6ORN - chains F and I of the 12 polymer chains in the assembly; structure by electron microscopy, 4.05 A resolution (low resolution: residue-level contacts below are approximate; hydrogen-bond / salt-bridge calls are withheld).

# Chain F
Protein: 10-1074 antibody Fab heavy chain
Organism: Homo sapiens
Notes: antibody fragment or engineered binder
Sequence (238 residues; each row starts with the number of its first residue; a row labelled like 82A-82C holds insertion residues (82A, then the next letters in order)):
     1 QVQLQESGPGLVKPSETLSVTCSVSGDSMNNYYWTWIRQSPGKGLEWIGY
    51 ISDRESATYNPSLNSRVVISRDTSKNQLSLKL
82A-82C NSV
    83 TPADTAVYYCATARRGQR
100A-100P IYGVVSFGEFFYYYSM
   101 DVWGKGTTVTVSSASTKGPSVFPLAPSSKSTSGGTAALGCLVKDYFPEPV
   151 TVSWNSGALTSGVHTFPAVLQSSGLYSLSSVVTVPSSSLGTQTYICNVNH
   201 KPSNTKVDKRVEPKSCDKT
Unresolved in the structure: 115-219
Cystine bridges: Cys22-Cys92

# Chain I
Protein: 10-1074 antibody Fab light chain
Organism: Homo sapiens
Notes: antibody fragment or engineered binder
Sequence (214 residues; each row starts with the number of its first residue; a row labelled like 66A-66C holds insertion residues (66A, then the next letters in order)):
     6 SYVRPLSVALGETARISCGRQALGSRAVQWYQHRPGQAPILLIYNNQDRP
    56 SGIPERFSGTP
66A-66C DIN
    67 FGTRATLTISGVEAGDEADYYCHMWDSRS
95A-95C GFS
    96 WSFGGATRLTVLGQPKAAPSVTLFPPSSEELQANKATLVCLISDFYPGAV
   146 TVAWKADSSPVKAGVETTTPSKQSNNKYAASSYLSLTPEQWKSHRSYSCQ
   196 VTHEGSTVEKTVAPTECS
Unresolved in the structure: 6-7, 109-213
Cystine bridges: Cys23-Cys88

# Interface between chain F and chain I
Residue-residue contacts (26):
  Gln39(F) with His38(I)
  Leu45(F) with Tyr87(I); Phe98(I)
  Glu46(F) with Phe98(I)
  Trp47(F) with Phe95B(I); Ser95C(I); Trp96(I); Phe98(I)
  Ile48(F) with Trp96(I)
  Tyr59(F) with Trp96(I)
  Asn60(F) with Trp96(I)
  Pro61(F) with Trp96(I)
  Arg100(F) with Ser30(I); Arg31(I); Ala32(I); Asp66A(I)
  Tyr100B(F) with Ser93(I)
  Phe100K(F) with Asp92(I)
  Tyr100M(F) with Asn50(I)
  Ser100O(F) with Gln34(I)
  Met100P(F) with Tyr36(I); Leu46(I)
  Asp101(F) with Leu46(I)
  Trp103(F) with Tyr36(I); Pro44(I)
  Gly104(F) with Ala43(I)
Also at the interface, not in a pair above, chain F (25 interface residues in all): Ile37, Gly44, Gly49, Tyr50, Thr58, Tyr91, Tyr100L, Tyr100N
Also at the interface, not in a pair above, chain I (22 interface residues in all): Gln42, Tyr49, His89, Trp91

# Summary
The interface between chain F and chain I involves 25 residues on one side and 22 on the other.
Chain F is 10-1074 antibody Fab heavy chain and chain I is 10-1074 antibody Fab light chain, both from Homo
sapiens; the structure, Modified BG505 SOSIP-based immunogen RC1 in complex with the elicited V3-glycan patch
bNAb 10-1074, was determined by electron microscopy, deposited together with 6ORP and 6ORQ.
